4WE1 - chains A and B; structure by X-ray diffraction, 2.49 A resolution.

== Chain A ==
Name: Gag-Pol polyprotein
Source organism: Human immunodeficiency virus type 1 group M subtype B
Notes: EC 3.4.23.16, 2.7.7.49, 2.7.7.7, 3.1.26.13, 3.1.13.2
UniProtKB: P03366 (POL_HV1B1); residues 1-555 here correspond to UniProt positions 600-1154 (UniProt number = residue number + 599)
Chain sequence (557 residues; each row starts with the number of its first residue; numbers below 1 keep their minus sign (Met-1 is residue -1)):
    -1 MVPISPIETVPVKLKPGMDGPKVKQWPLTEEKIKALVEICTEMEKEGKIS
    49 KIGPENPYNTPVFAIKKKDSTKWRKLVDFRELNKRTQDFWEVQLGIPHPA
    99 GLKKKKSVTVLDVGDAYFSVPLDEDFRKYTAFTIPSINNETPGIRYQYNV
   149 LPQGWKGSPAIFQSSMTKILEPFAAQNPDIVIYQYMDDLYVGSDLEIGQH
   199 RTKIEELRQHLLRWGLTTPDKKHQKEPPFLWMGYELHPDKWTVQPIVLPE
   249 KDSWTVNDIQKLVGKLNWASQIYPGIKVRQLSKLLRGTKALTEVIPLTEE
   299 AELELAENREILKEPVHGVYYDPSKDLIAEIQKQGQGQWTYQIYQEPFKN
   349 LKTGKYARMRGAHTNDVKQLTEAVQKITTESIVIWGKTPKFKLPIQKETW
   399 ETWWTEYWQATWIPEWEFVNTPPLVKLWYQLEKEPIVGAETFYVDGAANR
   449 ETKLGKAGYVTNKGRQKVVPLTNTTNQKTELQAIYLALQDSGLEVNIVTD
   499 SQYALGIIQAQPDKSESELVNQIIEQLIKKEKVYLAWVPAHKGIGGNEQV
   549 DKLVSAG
Not modelled in the structure: -1 to 1, 67-68, 138-140, 549-555
Differences from the reference sequence: initiating methionine (-1); expression tag (0); engineered mutation Ala172 (Lys771 in P03366), Ala173 (Lys772 in P03366), Ser280 (Cys879 in P03366)
Metal / ion sites: Mg2+ site 1: Asp185, Asp186; Mg2+ site 2: Asp443, Glu478, Asp498
Residues lining bound ligands: 3LQ (5-{2-[2-(2,4-dioxo-3,4-dihydropyrimidin-1(2H)-yl)ethoxy]phenoxy}naphthalene-2-carbonitrile): Pro95, Leu100, Lys101, Lys102, Lys103, Val106, Val108, Val179, Tyr181, Tyr188, Val189, Gly190, Phe227, Leu228, Trp229, Leu234, His235, Pro236, Tyr318
UniProt features mapped onto this chain:
  - region: Phe227 to His235 (RT 'primer grip')
  - motif: Trp398 to Trp414 (Tryptophan repeat motif)
  - binding site (Mg(2+)): Asp110, Asp185, Asp186, Asp443, Glu478, Asp498, Asp549
  - site: Trp401 (Essential for RT p66/p51 heterodimerization), Trp414 (Essential for RT p66/p51 heterodimerization), Phe440, Tyr441 (Cleavage)
Reported in the primary citation:
  - binding site for 3LQ: Lys103, Tyr181, Tyr188, Trp229
  - mutagenesis - Y181C: decreased binding to 3LQ

== Chain B ==
Name: Gag-Pol polyprotein
Source organism: Human immunodeficiency virus type 1 group M subtype B
Notes: EC 3.4.23.16, 2.7.7.49, 2.7.7.7, 3.1.26.13, 3.1.13.2
UniProtKB: P03366 (POL_HV1B1); residues 1-428 here correspond to UniProt positions 600-1027 (UniProt number = residue number + 599)
Chain sequence (428 residues; numbered 1 to 428; the number before each row is that of its first residue):
     1 PISPIETVPVKLKPGMDGPKVKQWPLTEEKIKALVEICTEMEKEGKISKI
    51 GPENPYNTPVFAIKKKDSTKWRKLVDFRELNKRTQDFWEVQLGIPHPAGL
   101 KKKKSVTVLDVGDAYFSVPLDEDFRKYTAFTIPSINNETPGIRYQYNVLP
   151 QGWKGSPAIFQSSMTKILEPFKKQNPDIVIYQYMDDLYVGSDLEIGQHRT
   201 KIEELRQHLLRWGLTTPDKKHQKEPPFLWMGYELHPDKWTVQPIVLPEKD
   251 SWTVNDIQKLVGKLNWASQIYPGIKVRQLSKLLRGTKALTEVIPLTEEAE
   301 LELAENREILKEPVHGVYYDPSKDLIAEIQKQGQGQWTYQIYQEPFKNLK
   351 TGKYARMRGAHTNDVKQLTEAVQKITTESIVIWGKTPKFKLPIQKETWET
   401 WWTEYWQATWIPEWEFVNTPPLVKLWYQ
Not modelled in the structure: 1-3, 66-67, 88-94, 218-231
Differences from the reference sequence: engineered mutation Ser280 (Cys879 in P03366)
UniProt features mapped onto this chain:
  - region: Phe227 to His235 (RT 'primer grip')
  - motif: Trp398 to Trp414 (Tryptophan repeat motif)
  - binding site (Mg(2+)): Asp110, Asp185, Asp186
  - site (Essential for RT p66/p51 heterodimerization): Trp401, Trp414

== How chain A and chain B interact ==
Pairs across the interface (95):
  Val8(A) with Pro52(B), hydrophobic; Glu53(B)
  Pro9(A) with Glu53(B)
  Gln85(A) with Glu53(B), hydrogen bond (side chain-backbone)
  Asp86(A) with Lys20(B), salt bridge; Pro55(B)
  Phe87(A) with Pro52(B); Glu53(B)
  Trp88(A) with Pro52(B), hydrogen bond (backbone-backbone); Asn54(B); Pro55(B); Asn57(B); Thr131(B); Arg143(B)
  Gly93(A) with Asn137(B)
  Pro95(A) with Asn136(B); Asn137(B)
  His96(A) with Asn136(B), hydrogen bond (backbone-side chain)
  Gly99(A) with Asn136(B)
  Ala158(A) with Pro52(B)
  Gln161(A) with Pro140(B)
  Ser162(A) with Pro52(B)
  Tyr181(A) with Glu138(B)
  Arg358(A) with Gln394(B); Glu396(B), salt bridge
  Glu370(A) with Gln394(B)
  Gln373(A) with Gln394(B); Glu396(B), hydrogen bond (side chain-backbone); Thr397(B), hydrogen bond; Thr400(B), hydrogen bond
  Thr377(A) with Thr400(B)
  Ile380(A) with Leu26(B)
  Val381(A) with Pro25(B), hydrophobic; Ile135(B); Asn136(B), hydrogen bond (backbone-backbone)
  Ile382(A) with Ile135(B); Asn136(B)
  Trp383(A) with Ile135(B)
  Gly384(A) with Thr27(B); Glu28(B), hydrogen bond (backbone-backbone); Ile135(B)
  Trp402(A) with Lys331(B), hydrogen bond (backbone-side chain)
  Thr403(A) with Lys331(B)
  Tyr405(A) with Lys331(B), hydrogen bond (backbone-side chain)
  Trp406(A) with Lys331(B); Pro420(B)
  Gln407(A) with Pro392(B); Ile393(B); Gln394(B), hydrogen bond (side chain-backbone); Val417(B); Asn418(B)
  Ala408(A) with Trp337(B), hydrophobic; Asp364(B); Leu368(B), hydrophobic; Pro392(B), hydrogen bond (backbone-backbone); Ile393(B)
  Thr409(A) with Asp364(B)
  Trp410(A) with Asn363(B); Val365(B); Thr397(B); Trp401(B), hydrophobic
  Pro433(A) with Asn255(B); Thr290(B)
  Ile434(A) with Thr290(B)
  Val435(A) with Thr290(B)
  Thr439(A) with Ala288(B); Leu289(B), hydrogen bond (side chain-backbone)
  Tyr441(A) with Gln258(B); Lys287(B), hydrogen bond (side chain-backbone)
  Val458(A) with Thr286(B)
  Asn460(A) with Thr286(B); Lys287(B); Ala288(B)
  Asn494(A) with Leu289(B)
  Val496(A) with Leu289(B), hydrophobic
  Gln500(A) with Leu422(B)
  Leu503(A) with Leu422(B), hydrophobic
  Gln507(A) with Pro421(B)
  Tyr532(A) with Asn255(B), hydrogen bond; Lys259(B), hydrogen bond; Leu289(B), hydrophobic
  Ala534(A) with Asn255(B); Lys259(B)
  Trp535(A) with Leu422(B), hydrophobic
  Val536(A) with Gln258(B)
  Pro537(A) with Gly262(B); Asn265(B)
  Lys540(A) with Asn265(B), hydrogen bond; Val276(B)
  Gly541(A) with Ser280(B)
  Ile542(A) with Arg284(B)
  Gly543(A) with Leu283(B); Arg284(B); Gly285(B); Thr286(B)
Also at the interface, not in a pair above, chain A (62 interface residues in all): Lys11, Ile94, Leu100, Lys101, Ile159, Thr376, Lys385, Thr386, Thr459, Gly504
Also at the interface, not in a pair above, chain B (56 interface residues in all): Tyr56, Lys126, Val254, Val261, Tyr405, Trp426

== Overview ==
The interface between chain A and chain B involves 62 residues on one side and 56 on the other, with 17
hydrogen bonds and 2 salt bridges. Among the polar pairs are Asp86(A)-Lys20(B), Arg358(A)-Glu396(B) and
Gln85(A)-Glu53(B). From the paper: a binding site for 3LQ at Lys103(A), Tyr181(A) and Tyr188(A) among others;
Y181C of chain A reduces binding to 3LQ.
Chain A is Gag-Pol polyprotein and chain B is Gag-Pol polyprotein, both from Human immunodeficiency virus type
1 group M subtype B; the structure, Crystal Structure of HIV-1 Reverse Transcriptase in Complex with
5-(2-(2-(2,4-dioxo-3,4-dihydropyrimidin-1(2H)-yl)ethoxy)phenoxy)-2-naphthonitrile (JLJ600), was determined by
X-ray diffraction.
